9FAJ - chains C and D of the 9 polymer chains in the assembly; structure by electron microscopy, 2.60 A resolution.

Chain C:
Protein: Isoform 2 of Gamma-aminobutyric acid receptor subunit gamma-2
Organism: Homo sapiens
UniProtKB: P18507 (GBRG2_HUMAN), isoform P18507-1; residues 25-428 here correspond to UniProt positions 64-467 (UniProt number = residue number + 39)
Sequence (405 residues; row label = number of the first residue in the row):
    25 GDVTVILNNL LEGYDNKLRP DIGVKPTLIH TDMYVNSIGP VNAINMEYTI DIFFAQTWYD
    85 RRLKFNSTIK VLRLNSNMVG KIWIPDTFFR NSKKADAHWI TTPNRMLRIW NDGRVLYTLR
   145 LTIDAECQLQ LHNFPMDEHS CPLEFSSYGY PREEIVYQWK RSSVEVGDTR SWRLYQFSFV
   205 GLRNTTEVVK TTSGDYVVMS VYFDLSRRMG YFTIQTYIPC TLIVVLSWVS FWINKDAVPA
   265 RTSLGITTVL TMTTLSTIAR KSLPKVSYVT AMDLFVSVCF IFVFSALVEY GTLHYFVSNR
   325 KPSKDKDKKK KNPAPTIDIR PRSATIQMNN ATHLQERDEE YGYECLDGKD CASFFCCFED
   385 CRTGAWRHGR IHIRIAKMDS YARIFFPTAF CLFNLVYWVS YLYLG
Unresolved in the structure: 326-368, 386-395
Construct notes: expression tag (429)
Modified positions: C380 (S-palmitoyl-L-cysteine; P1L); C381 (S-palmitoyl-L-cysteine; P1L); C385 (S-palmitoyl-L-cysteine; P1L)
Cystine bridges: C151-C165
Residues lining bound ligands:
  - phosphatidylglycerol (PGW; (1R)-2-{[(S)-{[(2S)-2,3-dihydroxypropyl]oxy}(hydroxy)phosphoryl]oxy}-1-[(hexadecanoyloxy)methyl]ethyl (9Z)-octadec-9-enoate): S280, S291, Y292, V293, L298, V300, S301, V302, F304, I305
  - 1,2-dilauroyl-sn-glycero-3-phosphate (PX2): W252, W256, S404, R407, I408, P411
Curated features (UniProtKB/Swiss-Prot):
  - glycosylation (N-linked (GlcNAc...) asparagine): N90, N208

Chain D:
Protein: Gamma-aminobutyric acid receptor subunit alpha-1
Organism: Homo sapiens
UniProtKB: P14867 (GBRA1_HUMAN); residues 10-422 here correspond to UniProt positions 37-449 (UniProt number = residue number + 27)
Sequence (413 residues; each row starts with the number of its first residue):
    10 DNTTVFTRIL DRLLDGYDNR LRPGLGERVT EVKTDIFVTS FGPVSDHDME YTIDVFFRQS
    70 WKDERLKFKG PMTVLRLNNL MASKIWTPDT FFHNGKKSVA HNMTMPNKLL RITEDGTLLY
   130 TMRLTVRAEC PMHLEDFPMD AHACPLKFGS YAYTRAEVVY EWTREPARSV VVAEDGSRLN
   190 QYDLLGQTVD SGIVQSSTGE YVVMTTHFHL KRKIGYFVIQ TYLPCIMTVI LSQVSFWLNR
   250 ESVPARTVFG VTTVLTMTTL SISARNSLPK VAYATAMDWF IAVCYAFVFS ALIEFATVNY
   310 FTKRGYAWDG KSVVPEKPKK VKDPLIKKNN TYAPTATSYT PNLARGDPGL ATIAKSATIE
   370 PKEVKPETKP PEPKKTFNSV SKIDRLSRIA FPLLFGIFNL VYWATYLNRE PQL
Unresolved in the structure: 328-382, 419-422
Cystine bridges: C139-C153
Covalently attached groups: N-acetylglucosamine (NAG) linked to N111
Residues lining bound ligands:
  - gamma-amino-butanoic acid (ABU): F65, R67, L118, T130
  - phosphatidylglycerol (PGW; (1R)-2-{[(S)-{[(2S)-2,3-dihydroxypropyl]oxy}(hydroxy)phosphoryl]oxy}-1-[(hexadecanoyloxy)methyl]ethyl (9Z)-octadec-9-enoate): K222, I223, G224, V227, I228, L232, P233, I235, M236, I239, P401, F404, G405, N408, W412, L416
  - PIO ([(2R)-2-octanoyloxy-3-[oxidanyl-[(1R,2R,3S,4R,5R,6S)-2,3,6-tris(oxidanyl)-4,5-diphosphonooxy-cyclohexyl]oxy-phosphoryl]oxy-propyl] octanoate): R249, I302, T306, F310, K312, R313, K326, F386, N387, S388, V389, S390, K391, I392, L395
  - 1,2-dilauroyl-sn-glycero-3-phosphate (PX2), molecule 1: I239, V243, W246, R397, I398, P401, L402, G405
  - 1,2-dilauroyl-sn-glycero-3-phosphate (PX2), molecule 2: W288, A291, V292, A295, F296, L403, I406, F407, V410, Y411, Y415
Curated features (UniProtKB/Swiss-Prot):
  - binding site (4-aminobutanoate): R67, T130
  - binding site (3alpha-hydroxy-5alpha-pregnan-11,20-dione): W246
  - glycosylation (N-linked (GlcNAc...) asparagine): N11, N111

Chain C / chain D interface:
Residue-residue contacts (75):
  V27(C) with L30(D), hydrophobic
  T28(C) with D27(D), hydrogen bond; L30(D)
  L31(C) with R29(D); L30(D), hydrophobic
  N32(C) with R29(D)
  L35(C) with R29(D)
  F77(C) with Y160(D), hydrophobic
  R97(C) with T163(D); E166(D), salt bridge
  N99(C) with Y162(D)
  N101(C) with N28(D), hydrogen bond (side chain-backbone); R29(D)
  M102(C) with R29(D)
  D120(C) with K106(D), salt bridge
  I124(C) with T99(D); F100(D); S107(D); V108(D); A109(D)
  T125(C) with T99(D), hydrogen bond (side chain-backbone); M131(D)
  T126(C) with P97(D); D98(D); T99(D)
  N128(C) with F100(D); Y160(D), hydrogen bond (backbone-side chain)
  R129(C) with Y160(D)
  M130(C) with Y160(D); A161(D), hydrophobic; T207(D)
  R132(C) with A161(D), hydrogen bond (side chain-backbone); T163(D); T207(D), hydrogen bond (side chain-backbone); Y210(D), hydrogen bond
  T142(C) with Y160(D)
  L143(C) with Y160(D), hydrogen bond (backbone-side chain)
  R144(C) with F100(D); F101(D), hydrogen bond (side chain-backbone); H102(D), hydrogen bond (side chain-backbone); G104(D); Y160(D), hydrogen bond (backbone-side chain)
  R197(C) with H56(D), hydrogen bond (side chain-backbone); D57(D), salt bridge; K105(D)
  Y199(C) with H56(D); D57(D), hydrogen bond (side chain-backbone); M58(D), hydrophobic; K279(D)
  Q200(C) with K279(D)
  R232(C) with A281(D)
  G234(C) with A281(D)
  Y235(C) with R274(D); K279(D); V280(D); A281(D)
  I238(C) with D287(D)
  Q239(C) with I271(D), hydrogen bond (side chain-backbone); R274(D)
  L246(C) with Y294(D)
  I247(C) with L264(D), hydrophobic
  V249(C) with F298(D), hydrophobic
  L250(C) with V263(D), hydrophobic; L301(D), hydrophobic
  I257(C) with N308(D)
  N258(C) with N308(D), hydrogen bond (backbone-side chain)
  A261(C) with V252(D), hydrophobic
  A264(C) with V252(D), hydrophobic; P253(D), hydrophobic; T256(D)
  L268(C) with V260(D), hydrophobic
  T271(C) with V260(D); L264(D)
  T275(C) with L264(D)
  I282(C) with I271(D), hydrophobic
Also at the interface, not in a pair above, chain C (52 interface residues in all): L98, A121, H122, P243, V253, W256, P263, S267, L279, S286, R407
Also at the interface, not in a pair above, chain D (55 interface residues in all): L34, F66, W95, N103, L133, T267, P278, Y282, A283, F304, A305, Y309

Summary:
52 residues of chain C face 55 of chain D across their interface, with 15 hydrogen bonds and 3 salt bridges.
Polar contacts include R97(C)-E166(D), D120(C)-K106(D) and R197(C)-D57(D). Bound to chain C:
1,2-dilauroyl-sn-glycero-3-phosphate and phosphatidylglycerol.
Chain C is Isoform 2 of Gamma-aminobutyric acid receptor subunit gamma-2 and chain D is Gamma-aminobutyric
acid receptor subunit alpha-1, both from Homo sapiens; the structure, CryoEM structure of human full-length
alpha1beta3gamma2 GABA(A) receptor in complex with GARLH4, the TMD of Neuroligin2 ..., was determined by
electron microscopy.
